6B4U - chain A; structure by X-ray diffraction, 1.95 A resolution.

[Chain A]
Name: Induced myeloid leukemia cell differentiation protein Mcl-1
Source organism: Homo sapiens
UniProt: Q07820 (MCL1_HUMAN); numbering as in UniProt (aligned over 174-326)
Amino-acid sequence (157 residues; numbered 170 to 326; the number before each row is that of its first residue):
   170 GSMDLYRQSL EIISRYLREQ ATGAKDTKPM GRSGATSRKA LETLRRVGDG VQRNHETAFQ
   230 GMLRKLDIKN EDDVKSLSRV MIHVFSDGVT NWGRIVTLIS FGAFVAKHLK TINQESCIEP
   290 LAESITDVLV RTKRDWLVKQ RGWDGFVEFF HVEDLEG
Not modelled in the structure: 170, 326
Differences from the reference sequence: expression tag (170-173)
Curated features (UniProtKB/Swiss-Prot):
  - motif: Ala-209 to Asn-223 (BH3), His-252 to Ala-272 (BH1), Asp-304 to Phe-319 (BH2)
  - cross-link (Glycyl lysine isopeptide (Lys-Gly)): Lys-194 (interchain with G-Cter in ubiquitin), Lys-197 (interchain with G-Cter in ubiquitin)
  - mutagenesis: Lys-194 (K194R: Reduced ubiquitination), Lys-197 (K197R: Reduced ubiquitination), Lys-208 (K208R: No effect on ubiquitination), Lys-234 (K234R: No effect on ubiquitination)
Ligand contacts: CN7 (7-(2-methylphenyl)-1-[2-(morpholin-4-yl)ethyl]-3-{3-[(naphthalen-1-yl)oxy]propyl}-1H-indole-2-carboxylic acid): His-224, Ala-227, Phe-228, Met-231, Leu-235, Leu-246, Val-249, Met-250, Val-253, Phe-254, Arg-263, Thr-266, Leu-267, Phe-270, Gly-271, Val-274, Leu-290, Ile-294

[Overview]
Chain A binds compound CN7. UniProt lists 4 mutagenesis sites.
Chain A is Induced myeloid leukemia cell differentiation protein Mcl-1 (Homo sapiens); the structure, Crystal
structure of MCL-1 in complex with a BIM competitive inhibitor, was determined by X-ray diffraction together
with 6B4L and 5VKC from the same study.
